Entry 9E12 (electron microscopy, 4.50 A resolution (low resolution: residue-level contacts below are approximate; hydrogen-bond / salt-bridge calls are withheld)); this record covers chains G and H of the 12 polymer chains in the assembly.

Chain G (and H):
Name: Dynein light chain roadblock-type 1
Source organism: Homo sapiens
Notes: chain H of this document is another copy of the same molecule, construct and numbering; everything in this record applies to it too
UniProtKB: Q9NP97 (DLRB1_HUMAN); residues 1-96 here = UniProt positions 1-96
Amino-acid sequence (96 residues; each row starts with the number of its first residue):
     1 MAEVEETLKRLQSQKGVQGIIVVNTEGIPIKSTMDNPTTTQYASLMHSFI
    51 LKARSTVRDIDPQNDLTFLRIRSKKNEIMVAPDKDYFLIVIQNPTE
Not modelled in the structure: 1-2, 96
Curated features (UniProtKB/Swiss-Prot):
  - modified residue: Ala-2 (N-acetylalanine)

How chain G and chain H interact:
Pairs across the interface - 44 pairs, chain G then chain H:
  Gln-41(G) with Asp-59(H)
  Leu-45(G) with Lys-52(H); Thr-56(H); Asp-59(H)
  Ser-48(G) with Lys-52(H)
  Phe-49(G) with Phe-49(H); Lys-52(H); Ala-53(H)
  Lys-52(G) with Phe-49(H); Lys-52(H)
  Thr-56(G) with Met-46(H); Phe-49(H)
  Asp-59(G) with Leu-45(H)
  Ile-60(G) with Thr-38(H); Gln-41(H)
  Asp-61(G) with Lys-75(H)
  Gln-63(G) with Lys-75(H)
  Asn-64(G) with Ser-73(H); Lys-74(H); Lys-75(H); Asn-76(H)
  Asp-65(G) with Ser-73(H); Lys-74(H)
  Leu-66(G) with Ile-71(H); Ser-73(H)
  Thr-67(G) with Lys-74(H)
  Phe-68(G) with Arg-70(H); Ile-71(H); Arg-72(H)
  Leu-69(G) with Leu-69(H); Arg-70(H); Ile-71(H)
  Arg-70(G) with Phe-68(H); Leu-69(H); Arg-70(H)
  Ile-71(G) with Val-57(H); Leu-69(H)
  Arg-72(G) with Leu-66(H); Phe-68(H)
  Ser-73(G) with Asn-64(H); Asp-65(H)
  Lys-74(G) with Asp-65(H)
  Lys-75(G) with Gln-63(H); Asn-64(H)
Other interface residues (no listed pair), chain G (24 interface residues in all): Tyr-42, Val-57
Other interface residues (no listed pair), chain H (26 interface residues in all): Tyr-42, Ile-60, Thr-67

Overview:
Chain G and chain H form an interface of 24 and 26 residues respectively.
Both chains are Dynein light chain roadblock-type 1 (Homo sapiens). Entry 9E12 (Full-length human dynein-1 in
phi comformation under Lis1 condition) was determined by electron microscopy (same publication as 9E0Z, 9E10,
9E11, 9E13 and 9E14).
